PDB entry 1PZ5 | X-ray diffraction, 1.80 A resolution | chains A and C of the 3 polymer chains in the assembly

[Chain A]
Name: Light chain of Fab (SYA/J6)
Source organism: Mus musculus
Notes: antibody fragment or engineered binder
Amino-acid sequence (215 residues; each row starts with the number of its first residue; note: 1 number in that range is skipped by the numbering (no residue carries it; nothing is unmodelled there); a row labelled like 27A-27E holds insertion residues (27A, then the next letters in order)):
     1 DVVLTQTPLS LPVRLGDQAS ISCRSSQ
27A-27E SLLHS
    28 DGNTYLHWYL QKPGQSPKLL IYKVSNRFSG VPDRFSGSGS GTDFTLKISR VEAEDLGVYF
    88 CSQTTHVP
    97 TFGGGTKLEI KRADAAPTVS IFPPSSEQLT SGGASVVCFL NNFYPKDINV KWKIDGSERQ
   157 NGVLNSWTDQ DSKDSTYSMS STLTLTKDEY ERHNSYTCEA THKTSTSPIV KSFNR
Disulfides: Cys23-Cys88, Cys134-Cys194

[Chain C]
Name: Octapeptide (MDWNMHAA)
Amino-acid sequence (8 residues; row label = number of the first residue in the row):
     1 MDWNMHAA

[How chain A and chain C interact]
Contacting residue pairs - 14 pairs, chain A then chain C:
  His27D(A) - Asp2(C)  salt bridge
  His27D(A) - Ala7(C)
  Asp28(A) - Ala7(C)
  Asn30(A) - His6(C)
  Tyr32(A) - Asn4(C)
  Tyr32(A) - His6(C)  hydrogen bond
  Tyr32(A) - Ala7(C)
  Lys50(A) - His6(C)  hydrogen bond
  Thr91(A) - Trp3(C)
  Thr91(A) - Asn4(C)  hydrogen bond (backbone-side chain)
  Thr92(A) - Trp3(C)
  His93(A) - Trp3(C)
  Val94(A) - Trp3(C)
  Pro95(A) - Trp3(C)
Interface features reported in the paper:
  - residue pairs: Asp2(C)-His27D(A) (hydrogen bond)
  - epitope / paratope residues, chain C: Asp2(C)

[Overview]
The interface between chain A and chain C involves 10 residues on one side and 5 on the other; the contacts
include 3 hydrogen bonds and 1 salt bridge. Among the polar pairs are His27D(A)-Asp2(C), Tyr32(A)-His6(C) and
Lys50(A)-His6(C). The paper describes a hydrogen bond between Asp2(C) and His27D(A). The paper reports the
epitope/paratope residue Asp2(C).
Here chain A is Light chain of Fab (SYA/J6) (Mus musculus) and chain C is Octapeptide (MDWNMHAA). Entry 1PZ5
(Structural basis of peptide-carbohydrate mimicry in an antibody combining site) was determined by X-ray
diffraction.
